8QCF - chains D and J of the 13 polymer chains in the assembly; structure by electron microscopy, 2.55 A resolution.

# Chain D
Molecule: Exosome complex component RRP43
Source organism: Saccharomyces cerevisiae
UniProtKB: P25359 (RRP43_YEAST); residue numbers follow UniProt; this construct covers 1-394
Sequence (394 residues; row label = number of the first residue in the row):
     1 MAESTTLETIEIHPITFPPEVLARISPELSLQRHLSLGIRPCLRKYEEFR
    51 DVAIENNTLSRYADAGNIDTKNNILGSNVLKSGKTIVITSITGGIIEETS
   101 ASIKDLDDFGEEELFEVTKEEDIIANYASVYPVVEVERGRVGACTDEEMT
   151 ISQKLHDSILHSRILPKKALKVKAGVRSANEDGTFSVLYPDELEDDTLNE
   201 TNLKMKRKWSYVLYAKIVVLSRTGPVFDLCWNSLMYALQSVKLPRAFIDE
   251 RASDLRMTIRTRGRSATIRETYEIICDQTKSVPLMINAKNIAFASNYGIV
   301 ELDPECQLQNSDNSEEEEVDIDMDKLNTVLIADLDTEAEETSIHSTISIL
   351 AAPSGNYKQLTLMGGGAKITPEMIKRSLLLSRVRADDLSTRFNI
Disordered / not traced: 1-13, 101-120, 180-184, 192-205, 250-268, 310-326, 394
Sequence notes: conflict Ser102 (Ala in P25359), Met363 (Val in P25359)

# Chain J
Molecule: Exosome complex component CSL4
Source organism: Saccharomyces cerevisiae
UniProtKB: P53859 (CSL4_YEAST); residue numbers follow UniProt; this construct covers 1-292
Sequence (295 residues; row label = number of the first residue in the row; numbers below 1 keep their minus sign (Gly-2 is residue -2)):
    -2 GPHMACNFQFPEIAYPGKLICPQYGTENKDGEDIIFNYVPGPGTKLIQYE
    48 HNGRTLEAITATLVGTVRCEEEKKTDQEEEREGTDQSTEEEKSVDASPND
    98 VTRRTVKNILVSVLPGTEKGRKTNKYANNDFANNLPKEGDIVLTRVTRLS
   148 LQRANVEILAVEDKPSPIDSGIGSNGSGIVAAGGGSGAATFSVSQASSDL
   198 GETFRGIIRSQDVRSTDRDRVKVIECFKPGDIVRAQVLSLGDGTNYYLTT
   248 ARNDLGVVFARAANGAGGLMYATDWQMMTSPVTGATEKRKCAKPF
Disordered / not traced: -2 to 5, 23-32, 70-103, 115-130
Sequence notes: expression tag (-2 to 0)

# Interface between chain D and chain J
Pairs across the interface (42; chain D residue first):
  Ile15(D) - Arg231(J)
  Ile15(D) - Lys290(J)
  Ile15(D) - Pro291(J)
  Ile15(D) - Phe292(J)
  Phe17(D) - Phe256(J)  hydrophobic
  Pro18(D) - Asp160(J)
  Glu20(D) - Pro162(J)
  Val21(D) - Leu140(J)  hydrophobic
  Val21(D) - Asp160(J)
  Arg24(D) - Pro164(J)  hydrogen bond (side chain-backbone)
  Arg24(D) - Ile165(J)  hydrogen bond (side chain-backbone)
  Arg24(D) - Ser167(J)
  Ile25(D) - Ile229(J)
  Glu28(D) - Arg258(J)  salt bridge
  Leu29(D) - Phe256(J)  hydrophobic
  Arg138(D) - Asp166(J)  salt bridge
  Arg138(D) - Gly168(J)
  Arg138(D) - Ile169(J)  hydrogen bond (side chain-backbone)
  Arg138(D) - Ser171(J)
  Arg138(D) - Leu197(J)
  Arg140(D) - Gly184(J)  hydrogen bond (side chain-backbone)
  Arg140(D) - Thr187(J)  hydrogen bond
  Arg140(D) - Asp196(J)  salt bridge
  Val141(D) - Phe188(J)
  Val141(D) - Ser189(J)  hydrogen bond (backbone-backbone)
  Val141(D) - Gln192(J)
  Val141(D) - Ala193(J)  hydrophobic
  Gly142(D) - Thr187(J)
  Gly142(D) - Ser189(J)
  Ala143(D) - Thr187(J)
  Thr145(D) - Ser171(J)
  Asp146(D) - Ser171(J)
  Asp146(D) - Asn172(J)
  Asp146(D) - Ser183(J)  hydrogen bond
  Glu147(D) - Gly170(J)
  Glu147(D) - Ser171(J)  hydrogen bond (backbone-backbone)
  Arg222(D) - Ile169(J)
  Glu305(D) - Val279(J)
  Glu337(D) - Ser167(J)  hydrogen bond
  Glu340(D) - Ile169(J)
  Glu340(D) - Gly170(J)
  Thr341(D) - Ile169(J)
Also at the interface, not in a pair above, chain D (25 interface residues in all): Leu22, Cys144, His344
Also at the interface, not in a pair above, chain J (38 interface residues in all): Leu156, Ala157, Lys161, Ser163, Gly173, Ile176, Gly182, Leu266, Pro278

# Summary
25 residues of chain D face 38 of chain J across their interface, with 9 hydrogen bonds and 3 salt bridges.
Polar pairs include Glu28(D)-Arg258(J), Arg138(D)-Asp166(J) and Arg140(D)-Asp196(J).
Here chain D is Exosome complex component RRP43 and chain J is Exosome complex component CSL4, both from
Saccharomyces cerevisiae. Entry 8QCF (yeast cytoplasmic exosome-Ski2 complex degrading a RNA substrate) was
determined by electron microscopy (same publication as 8Q9T, 8QCA and 8QCB).
